Entry 7NS5 (X-ray diffraction, 1.95 A resolution); this record covers chains B and C of the 4 polymer chains in the assembly.

[Chain B (and C)]
Protein: Fructose-1,6-bisphosphatase
Organism: Saccharomyces cerevisiae (strain ATCC 204508 / S288c)
Notes: EC 3.1.3.11; chain C of this document is another copy of the same molecule, construct and numbering; everything in this record applies to it too
UniProt: P09201 (F16P_YEAST); numbering as in UniProt (aligned over 1-348)
Chain sequence (354 residues; row label = number of the first residue in the row):
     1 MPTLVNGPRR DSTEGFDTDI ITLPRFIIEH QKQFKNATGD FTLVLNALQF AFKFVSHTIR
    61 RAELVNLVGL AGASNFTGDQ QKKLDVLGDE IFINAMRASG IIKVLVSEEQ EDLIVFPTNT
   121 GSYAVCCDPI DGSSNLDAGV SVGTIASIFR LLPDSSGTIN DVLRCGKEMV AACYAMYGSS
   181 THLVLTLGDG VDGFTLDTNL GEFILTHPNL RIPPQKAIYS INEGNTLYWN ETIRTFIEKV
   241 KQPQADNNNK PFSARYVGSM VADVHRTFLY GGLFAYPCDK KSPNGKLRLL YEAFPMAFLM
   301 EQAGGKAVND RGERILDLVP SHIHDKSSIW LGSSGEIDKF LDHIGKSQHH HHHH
Not modelled in the structure: 1-19, 72-82, 119-121, 346-354 (chain C: 1-19, 32-40, 72-80, 117-120, 152-161, 345-354)
Sequence notes: expression tag (349-354)
Metal / ion sites: Mg2+ site 1: Glu108, Asp128, Asp131, Glu292 (together with phosphate ion); Mg2+ site 2: Glu108, Asp128, Ile130 (together with phosphate ion)
Swiss-Prot annotation at these positions:
  - motif: Pro2 to Val5 (Pro/N-degron)
  - binding site (AMP): Ile27 to Gln31, Thr38 to Thr42, Ser122, Tyr123, Arg150
  - binding site (Mg(2+)): Asp79, Glu108, Asp128, Ile130, Asp131, Glu292
  - binding site (substrate): Asp131 to Ser134, Asn222 to Asn225, Arg255 to Met260, Tyr276, Lys286 to Arg288
  - modified residue: Ser12 (Phosphoserine)
  - mutagenesis: Pro2 (P2S: Loss of proteasomal degradation in response to shift to glucose-containing growth medium)
From the paper describing this entry:
  - post-translational modification sites: Lys32, Lys35, Lys280, Lys281
  - mutagenesis - K32R/K35R: increased stability
  - mutagenesis - K32A/K35A/K280A/K281A: unchanged catalytic activity
  - allosteric site: Lys32, Lys35

[Chain B / chain C interface]
Pairs across the interface (119):
  Ile20(B) with Leu67(C), hydrophobic
  His57(B) with Asn199(C)
  Ile59(B) with Ser179(C); Ser180(C)
  Arg60(B) with Arg60(C); Ser179(C); Ser180(C); Thr181(C); Thr198(C)
  Arg61(B) with Thr195(C); Asp197(C), salt bridge; Asn199(C)
  Ala62(B) with Ser180(C)
  Glu63(B) with His182(C); Thr195(C), hydrogen bond; His207(C)
  Leu64(B) with Thr195(C); Leu196(C); Asp197(C); Ile204(C), hydrophobic; Thr206(C)
  Leu67(B) with Ile20(C), hydrophobic; Leu205(C); Thr206(C)
  Ser134(B) with Arg255(C); Tyr270(C), hydrogen bond (backbone-side chain)
  Asn135(B) with Tyr270(C)
  Asp137(B) with Leu269(C); Tyr270(C), hydrogen bond (backbone-side chain)
  Ala138(B) with Met176(C); His265(C), hydrogen bond (backbone-side chain); Leu269(C), hydrophobic; Tyr270(C), hydrogen bond (backbone-side chain)
  Gly139(B) with Met176(C); Gly178(C); Ser179(C), hydrogen bond (backbone-backbone); Ser180(C)
  Val140(B) with Ser141(C); Ser179(C), hydrogen bond (backbone-side chain)
  Ser141(B) with Val140(C); Ser141(C)
  Met176(B) with Ala138(C); Gly139(C)
  Tyr177(B) with Ser179(C)
  Gly178(B) with Arg60(C), hydrogen bond (backbone-side chain); Gly139(C); Gly178(C); Ser179(C)
  Ser179(B) with Ile59(C); Arg60(C); Gly139(C), hydrogen bond (backbone-backbone); Val140(C), hydrogen bond (side chain-backbone); Tyr177(C); Gly178(C)
  Ser180(B) with Ile59(C); Arg60(C); Ala62(C); Gly139(C)
  Thr181(B) with Arg60(C)
  His182(B) with Glu63(C)
  Thr195(B) with Arg61(C); Glu63(C), hydrogen bond
  Leu196(B) with Leu64(C)
  Asp197(B) with Arg61(C), salt bridge; Leu64(C)
  Asn199(B) with His57(C); Arg61(C)
  Ile204(B) with Leu64(C), hydrophobic
  Leu205(B) with Leu67(C)
  Thr206(B) with Glu63(C); Leu64(C); Leu67(C)
  His207(B) with Glu63(C), salt bridge
  Tyr219(B) with Glu223(C); Gly224(C)
  Asn222(B) with Ser253(C), hydrogen bond; Ala254(C), hydrogen bond (side chain-backbone); Arg255(C)
  Glu223(B) with Tyr219(C); Glu223(C); Lys241(C), salt bridge
  Gly224(B) with Tyr219(C); Pro251(C); Phe252(C); Ala254(C)
  Thr226(B) with Lys241(C)
  Leu227(B) with Lys241(C); Pro243(C), hydrophobic; Pro251(C)
  Tyr228(B) with Lys250(C); Pro251(C)
  Lys241(B) with Glu223(C), salt bridge; Leu227(C); Lys241(C)
  Pro243(B) with Leu227(C), hydrophobic
  Pro251(B) with Gly224(C); Tyr228(C)
  Phe252(B) with Gly224(C)
  Ser253(B) with Asn222(C)
  Ala254(B) with Asn222(C), hydrogen bond (backbone-side chain); Gly224(C); Tyr256(C)
  Arg255(B) with Asn222(C); Tyr256(C); Val257(C); Gly258(C)
  Tyr256(B) with Ala254(C); Arg255(C); Tyr256(C), hydrogen bond (backbone-backbone)
  Val257(B) with Arg255(C); Tyr256(C)
  Gly258(B) with Arg255(C)
  His265(B) with Ala138(C), hydrogen bond (side chain-backbone)
  Arg266(B) with Ala138(C)
  Leu269(B) with Asp137(C)
  Tyr270(B) with Ser134(C), hydrogen bond (side chain-backbone); Asn135(C); Asp137(C), hydrogen bond (side chain-backbone); Ala138(C), hydrogen bond (side chain-backbone)
Interface residues without a listed pair, chain B (57 interface residues in all): Val68, Leu136, Thr198, Lys250, Ala262
Interface residues without a listed pair, chain C (58 interface residues in all): Ser56, Val68, Leu136, Thr226, Ala262, Arg266

[Summary]
The interface between chain B and chain C involves 57 residues on one side and 58 on the other, with 19
hydrogen bonds and 5 salt bridges. Among the polar pairs are Arg61(B)-Asp197(C), His207(B)-Glu63(C) and
Glu223(B)-Lys241(C). From the paper: K32R/K35R of chain B increase stability; an allosteric site at Lys32(B)
and Lys35(B).
Chain B and chain C are both Fructose-1,6-bisphosphatase (Saccharomyces cerevisiae (strain ATCC 204508 /
S288c)); the structure, Structure of yeast Fbp1 (Fructose-1,6-bisphosphatase 1), was determined by X-ray
diffraction together with 7NS3, 7NS4, 7NSB and 7NSC from the same study.
